Entry 5S5V (X-ray diffraction, 2.70 A resolution); this record covers chains B and E of the 6 polymer chains in the assembly.

[Chain B]
Name: Tubulin beta-2B chain
Source organism: Bos taurus
UniProt: Q6B856 (TBB2B_BOVIN); the author numbering skips numbers that UniProt does not, so the offset changes along the chain: 1-42 = UniProt 1-42; 45-360 = UniProt 43-358; 369-455 = UniProt 359-445
Amino-acid sequence (445 residues; each row starts with the number of its first residue; note: 10 numbers in that range are skipped by the numbering (no residue carries them; nothing is unmodelled there)):
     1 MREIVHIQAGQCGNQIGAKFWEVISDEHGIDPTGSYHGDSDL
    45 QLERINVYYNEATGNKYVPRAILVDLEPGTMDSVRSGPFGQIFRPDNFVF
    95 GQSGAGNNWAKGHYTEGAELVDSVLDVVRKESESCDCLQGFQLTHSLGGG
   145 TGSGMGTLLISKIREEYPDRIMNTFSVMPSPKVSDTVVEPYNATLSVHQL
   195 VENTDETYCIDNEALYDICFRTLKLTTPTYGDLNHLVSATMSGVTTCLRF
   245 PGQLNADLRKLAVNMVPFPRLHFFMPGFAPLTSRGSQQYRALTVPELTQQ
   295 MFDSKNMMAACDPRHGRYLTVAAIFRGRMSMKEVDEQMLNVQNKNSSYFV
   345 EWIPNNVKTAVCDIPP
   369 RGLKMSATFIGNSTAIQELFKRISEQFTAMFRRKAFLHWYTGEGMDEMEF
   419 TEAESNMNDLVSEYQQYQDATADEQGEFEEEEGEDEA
Unresolved in the structure: 279-280, 438-455
Curated features (UniProtKB/Swiss-Prot):
  - motif: M1 to I4 (MREI motif)
  - binding site (GTP): Q11, E71, S140, G144, T145, G146, N206, N228
  - binding site (Mg(2+)): E71
  - modified residue: S40 (Phosphoserine), T57 (Phosphothreonine), K60 (N6-acetyllysine), S174 (Phosphoserine), T287 (Phosphothreonine), T292 (Phosphothreonine), R320 (Omega-N-methylarginine), E448 (5-glutamyl polyglutamate)
  - cross-link (Glycyl lysine isopeptide (Lys-Gly)): K60 (interchain with G-Cter in ubiquitin), K326 (interchain with G-Cter in ubiquitin)
Ion coordination: Mg2+: Q11 (together with GDP); Ca2+: E113 (shared with 1 residue of chain C)
Small-molecule neighbours:
  - GDP (guanosine-5'-diphosphate): G10, Q11, C12, Q15, I16, A99, N101, S140, G142, G143, G144, T145, G146, V171, P173, V177, D179, E183, N206, L209, Y224, L227, N228
  - HR8 (5-chloranyl-2-methoxy-N-(2-methylpropyl)benzamide): V177, S178, D179, Y210, P222, T223, Y224, L227

[Chain E]
Name: Stathmin-4
Source organism: Rattus norvegicus
UniProt: P63043 (STMN4_RAT); residues 5-145 here correspond to UniProt positions 49-189 (UniProt number = residue number + 44)
Amino-acid sequence (143 residues; row label = number of the first residue in the row):
     3 MADMEVIELNKCTSGQSFEVILKPPSFDGVPEFNASLPRRRDPSLEEIQK
    53 KLEAAEERRKYQEAELLKHLAEKREHEREVIQKAIEENNNFIKMAKEKLA
   103 QKMESNKENREAHLAAMLERLQEKDKHAEEVRKNKELKEEASR
Unresolved in the structure: 3-5, 29-43, 144-145
Sequence notes: initiating methionine (3); expression tag (4)
Curated features (UniProtKB/Swiss-Prot):
  - modified residue: S46 (Phosphoserine)

[Chain B / chain E interface]
Residue-residue contacts (25; chain B residue first):
  H107(B) with K75(E), hydrogen bond
  Y108(B) with H78(E); E79(E); V82(E), hydrophobic; I83(E)
  L152(B) with E79(E)
  S155(B) with L72(E); K75(E); R76(E), hydrogen bond
  K156(B) with R76(E); E79(E), salt bridge
  R158(B) with L68(E)
  E159(B) with L72(E); R76(E), salt bridge
  P162(B) with E65(E)
  Q193(B) with K75(E)
  E196(B) with H71(E), salt bridge
  E411(B) with V82(E); A86(E)
  G412(B) with V82(E); K85(E); A86(E)
  M413(B) with V82(E); K85(E)
  E417(B) with H78(E), salt bridge
Interface residues without a listed pair, chain B (17 interface residues in all): T409, G410, D414
Interface residues without a listed pair, chain E (14 interface residues in all): L69, E89

[Overview]
17 residues of chain B and 14 residues of chain E are in contact; the contacts include 2 hydrogen bonds and 4
salt bridges. Among the polar pairs are K156(B)-E79(E), E159(B)-R76(E) and E196(B)-H71(E). Ligands of chain B:
GDP and compound HR8.
Chain B is Tubulin beta-2B chain (Bos taurus) and chain E is Stathmin-4 (Rattus norvegicus); the structure,
Tubulin-Z32386228-complex, was determined by X-ray diffraction together with 5S4L, 5S4M, 5S4N, 5S4O, 5S4P,
5S4Q and 52 further entries from the same study.
